PDB entry 4LMX | X-ray diffraction, 1.80 A resolution | chains A and B of the 4 polymer chains in the assembly

# Chain A
Molecule: cryptophyte phycoerythrin (alpha-2 chain)
Source organism: Hemiselmis andersenii
Amino-acid sequence (62 residues; each row starts with the number of its first residue):
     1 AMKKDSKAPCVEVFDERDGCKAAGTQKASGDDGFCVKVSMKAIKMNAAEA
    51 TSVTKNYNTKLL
Modified residues: Lys4 (5-hydroxylysine; LYZ)
Covalent attachments: phycoerythrobilin (PEB) linked to Cys20
Small-molecule neighbours:
  - 15,16-dihydrobiliverdin (DBV): Tyr57, Asn58, Thr59, Lys60, Leu61
  - phycoerythrobilin (PEB), molecule 1: Met2, Lys4, Asp5, Ser6, Lys7
  - phycoerythrobilin (PEB), molecule 2: Val13, Phe14, Asp15, Arg17, Phe34, Cys35, Val36
  - phycoerythrobilin (PEB), molecule 3: Phe14, Glu16, Asp18, Lys21, Ala22, Thr25, Gln26, Lys27, Ala28, Ser29, Gly30, Gly33, Phe34, Cys35, Lys37
  - phycoerythrobilin (PEB), molecule 4: Lys44, Met45, Asn46, Ala47
Reported in the primary citation:
  - binding site for phycoerythrobilin: Glu16, Cys20, Met45

# Chain B
Molecule: cryptophyte phycoerythrin (beta chain)
Source organism: Hemiselmis andersenii
Amino-acid sequence (177 residues; numbered 1 to 177; the number before each row is that of its first residue):
     1 MLDAFSKVITSADGKAAYVGGADLQALKKFVSEGNKRMDSVNAIVSNASC
    51 IVSDSVSGMVCENPSLIAPNGGVYTNRKMAACLRDAEIILRYVSYSLLSG
   101 DSSVLEDRCLNGLKETYASLGVPAAGNARTISIMKATVIGFITNNSQQKK
   151 LSTPAGDCSALASEVGGYFDKVSSALA
Covalent attachments: 15,16-dihydrobiliverdin (DBV) linked to Cys50, Cys61; phycoerythrobilin (PEB) linked to Cys82, Cys158
Small-molecule neighbours:
  - 15,16-dihydrobiliverdin (DBV): Asn47, Ile51, Asp54, Ser57, Gly58, Glu62, Arg129, Ile133, Ala136, Thr137, Gly140, Phe141, Asn145, Ser146, Gln147, Gln148, Lys149
  - phycoerythrobilin (PEB), molecule 1: Leu24, Lys28, Asn35, Lys36, Met38, Asp39, Ser40, Phe141, Ile142, Asn144, Leu151, Thr153, Pro154, Ala155, Gly156, Asp157
  - phycoerythrobilin (PEB), molecule 2: Met59, Gly72, Val73, Lys78, Ala81, Arg84, Asp85, Ile88, Tyr92, Arg108, Cys109, Leu113, Thr116, Tyr117, Leu120, Val122, Pro123, Gly126, Asn127, Thr130
  - phycoerythrobilin (PEB), molecule 3: Asn76, Arg77, Ala80

# Interface between chain A and chain B
Residue-residue contacts (82):
  Ala1(A) with Asp107(B), hydrogen bond (backbone-side chain); Arg108(B); Asn111(B)
  Met2(A) with Asp107(B); Arg108(B); Cys109(B); Asn111(B), hydrogen bond (backbone-backbone); Leu113(B), hydrophobic; Thr116(B)
  Lys3(A) with Arg108(B)
  Lys4(A) with Thr116(B)
  Ser6(A) with Arg84(B), hydrogen bond; Ile88(B)
  Lys7(A) with Tyr92(B), hydrogen bond (backbone-side chain)
  Ala8(A) with Tyr92(B), hydrophobic
  Pro9(A) with Arg91(B); Tyr92(B); Tyr95(B), hydrophobic
  Cys10(A) with Arg91(B)
  Val11(A) with Val41(B), hydrophobic; Val45(B); Leu98(B), hydrophobic
  Val13(A) with Val41(B), hydrophobic; Asn42(B)
  Lys27(A) with Tyr18(B)
  Ala28(A) with Tyr18(B); Gly20(B)
  Ser29(A) with Gly20(B); Gly21(B), hydrogen bond (backbone-backbone)
  Gly30(A) with Gly21(B)
  Phe34(A) with Gly20(B); Leu24(B), hydrophobic
  Cys35(A) with Val19(B); Leu24(B)
  Val36(A) with Phe5(B), hydrophobic; Ala17(B); Tyr18(B); Val19(B), hydrogen bond (backbone-backbone); Leu24(B), hydrophobic; Met38(B), hydrophobic
  Lys37(A) with Ala16(B); Ala17(B); Tyr18(B)
  Val38(A) with Phe5(B), hydrophobic; Val8(B); Ala16(B); Ala17(B), hydrogen bond (backbone-backbone); Leu98(B), hydrophobic
  Ser39(A) with Val8(B); Ala16(B)
  Met40(A) with Val8(B); Ile9(B), hydrophobic; Tyr92(B); Arg108(B)
  Ile43(A) with Arg84(B); Glu87(B); Ile88(B), hydrophobic; Arg91(B)
  Met45(A) with Arg77(B); Ala80(B), hydrophobic; Ala81(B); Arg84(B)
  Ala47(A) with Asn76(B), hydrogen bond (backbone-side chain)
  Glu49(A) with Ser53(B); Leu83(B)
  Ala50(A) with Asn76(B); Met79(B); Ala80(B); Leu83(B), hydrophobic
  Thr51(A) with Asn76(B), hydrogen bond (backbone-side chain)
  Val53(A) with Ser53(B); Ser57(B); Met79(B), hydrophobic
  Thr54(A) with Ile67(B); Met79(B)
  Tyr57(A) with Ser57(B); Val60(B), hydrophobic; Cys61(B)
  Asn58(A) with Cys61(B)
  Leu61(A) with Asp54(B); Gln148(B), hydrogen bond (backbone-side chain)
  Leu62(A) with Gln148(B)
Interface residues without a listed pair, chain A (36 interface residues in all): Asp32, Asn46
Interface residues without a listed pair, chain B (47 interface residues in all): Ala22, Lys28, Ser49, Val56, Pro64, Ser94, Gly112

# Overview
Chain A and chain B form an interface of 36 and 47 residues respectively, with 10 hydrogen bonds. Among the
polar pairs are Ala1(A)-Asp107(B), Ser6(A)-Arg84(B) and Lys7(A)-Tyr92(B). One phycoerythrobilin molecule is
bound between chain A and chain B. The paper reports a binding site for phycoerythrobilin at Glu16(A),
Cys20(A) and Met45(A).
Chain A is cryptophyte phycoerythrin (alpha-2 chain) and chain B is cryptophyte phycoerythrin (beta chain),
both from Hemiselmis andersenii; the structure, Light harvesting complex PE555 from the cryptophyte Hemiselmis
andersenii CCMP644, was determined by X-ray diffraction together with 4LM6 and 4LMS from the same study.
